Entry 2J46 (X-ray diffraction, 1.14 A resolution); this record covers chain A.

== Chain A ==
Protein: Signal recognition particle protein
Source organism: Thermus aquaticus
Notes: fragment: g domain, residues 1-296
Reference sequence: O07347 (SRP54_THEAQ); residues 2-297 here correspond to UniProt positions 1-296 (UniProt number = residue number - 1)
Sequence (297 residues; row label = number of the first residue in the row):
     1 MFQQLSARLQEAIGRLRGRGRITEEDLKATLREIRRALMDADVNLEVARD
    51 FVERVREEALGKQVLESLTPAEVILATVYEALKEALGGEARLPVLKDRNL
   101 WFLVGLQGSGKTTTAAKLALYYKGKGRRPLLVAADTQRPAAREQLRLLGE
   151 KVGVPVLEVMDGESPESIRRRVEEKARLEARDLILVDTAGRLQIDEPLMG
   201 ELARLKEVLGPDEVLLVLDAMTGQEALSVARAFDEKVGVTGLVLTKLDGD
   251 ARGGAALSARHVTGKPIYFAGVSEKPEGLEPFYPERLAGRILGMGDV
Disordered / not traced: 297
Bound ions: Mn2+: Glu46, Glu207

== In short ==
The Mn2+ site is built by Glu46 and Glu207.
Chain A is Signal recognition particle protein (Thermus aquaticus); the structure, Water structure of T.
Aquaticus Ffh NG Domain At 1.1A Resolution, was determined by X-ray diffraction, deposited together with 2J45.
